8Y6U - chains 2 and C of the 11 polymer chains in the assembly; structure by electron microscopy, 3.97 A resolution.

# Chain 2
Molecule: Template promoter DNA
Source organism: Escherichia coli
Sequence (92 nucleotides; each row starts with the number of its first residue):
     2 TGCATCCGTG AGTCGAGGGT AATAAGGTAT TTGCTGGTAG AAGCTCAACG GACAATTTAT
    62 AATGGCTCAG ATTAAAAAAA CTAATAGGTT AC
Unresolved in the structure: 71-93

# Chain C
Protein: DNA-directed RNA polymerase subunit beta
Source organism: Escherichia coli K-12
Notes: EC 2.7.7.6
UniProtKB: P0A8V2 (RPOB_ECOLI); residue numbers follow UniProt; this construct covers 1-1342
Chain sequence (1342 residues; row label = number of the first residue in the row):
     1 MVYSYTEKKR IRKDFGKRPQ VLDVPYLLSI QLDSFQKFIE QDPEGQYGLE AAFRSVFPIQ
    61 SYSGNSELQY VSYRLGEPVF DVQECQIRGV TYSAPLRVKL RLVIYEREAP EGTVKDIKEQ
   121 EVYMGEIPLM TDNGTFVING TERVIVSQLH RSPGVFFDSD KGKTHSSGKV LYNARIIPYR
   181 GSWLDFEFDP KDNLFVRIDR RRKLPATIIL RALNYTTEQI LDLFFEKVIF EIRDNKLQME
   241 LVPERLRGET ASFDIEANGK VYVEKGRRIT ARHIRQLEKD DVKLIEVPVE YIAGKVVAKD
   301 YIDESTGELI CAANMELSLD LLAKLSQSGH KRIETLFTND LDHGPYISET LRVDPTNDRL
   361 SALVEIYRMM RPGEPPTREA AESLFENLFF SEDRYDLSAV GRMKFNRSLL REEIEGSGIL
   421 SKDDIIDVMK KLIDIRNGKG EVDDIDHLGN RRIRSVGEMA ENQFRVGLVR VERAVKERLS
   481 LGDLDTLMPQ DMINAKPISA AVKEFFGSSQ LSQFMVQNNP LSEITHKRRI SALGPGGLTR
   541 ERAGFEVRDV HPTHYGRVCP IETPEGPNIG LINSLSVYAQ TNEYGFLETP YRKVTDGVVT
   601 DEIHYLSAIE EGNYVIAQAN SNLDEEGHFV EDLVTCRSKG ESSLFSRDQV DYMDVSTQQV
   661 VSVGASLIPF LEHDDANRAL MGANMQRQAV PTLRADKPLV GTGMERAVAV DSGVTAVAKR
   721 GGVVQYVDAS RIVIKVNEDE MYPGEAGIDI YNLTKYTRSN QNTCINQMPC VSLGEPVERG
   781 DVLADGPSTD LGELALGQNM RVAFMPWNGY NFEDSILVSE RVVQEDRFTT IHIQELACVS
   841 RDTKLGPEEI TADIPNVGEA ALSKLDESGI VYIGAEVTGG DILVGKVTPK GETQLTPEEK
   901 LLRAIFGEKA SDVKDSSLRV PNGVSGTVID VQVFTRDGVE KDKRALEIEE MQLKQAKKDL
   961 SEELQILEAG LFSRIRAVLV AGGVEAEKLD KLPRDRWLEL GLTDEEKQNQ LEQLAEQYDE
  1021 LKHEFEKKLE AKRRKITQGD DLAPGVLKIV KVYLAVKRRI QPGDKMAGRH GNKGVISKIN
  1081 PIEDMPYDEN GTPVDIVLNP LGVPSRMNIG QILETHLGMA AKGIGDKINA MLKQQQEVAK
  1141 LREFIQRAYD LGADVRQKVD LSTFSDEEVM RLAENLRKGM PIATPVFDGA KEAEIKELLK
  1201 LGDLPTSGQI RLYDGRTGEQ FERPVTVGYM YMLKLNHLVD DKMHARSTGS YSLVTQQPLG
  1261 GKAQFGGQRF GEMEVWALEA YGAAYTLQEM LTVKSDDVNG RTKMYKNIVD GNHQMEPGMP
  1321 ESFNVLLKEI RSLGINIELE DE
Unresolved in the structure: 1-2
Differences from the reference sequence: engineered mutation Val516 (Asp in P0A8V2)
UniProt features mapped onto this chain:
  - modified residue (N6-acetyllysine): Lys1022, Lys1200

# How chain 2 and chain C interact
Pairs across the interface (15):
  DT6(2) with Arg202(C), salt bridge to the phosphate
  DC7(2) with Arg202(C), salt bridge to the phosphate
  DT14(2) with Arg1269(C), salt bridge to the phosphate; Gly1271(C), phosphate contact
  DC15(2) with Gln1268(C), phosphate contact; Arg1269(C), phosphate contact
  DG16(2) with Lys1262(C), phosphate contact
  DG18(2) with Phe514(C), sugar contact
  DA22(2) with Ala500(C), phosphate contact; Lys503(C), salt bridge to the phosphate
  DA23(2) with Arg470(C), hydrogen bond to the sugar; Lys496(C), phosphate contact; Pro497(C), phosphate contact
  DT24(2) with Asn494(C), sugar contact; Lys496(C), phosphate contact
Interface residues without a listed pair, chain 2 (11 interface residues in all): DA17, DG20
Interface residues without a listed pair, chain C (17 interface residues in all): Ser508, Asp1241, Ala1263, Gly1267, Glu1272

# In short
11 residues of chain 2 face 17 of chain C across their interface; the contacts include 1 hydrogen bond and 4
salt bridges. Among the polar pairs are DA23(2)-Arg470(C), DT6(2)-Arg202(C) and DC7(2)-Arg202(C).
Chain 2 is Template promoter DNA (Escherichia coli) and chain C is DNA-directed RNA polymerase subunit beta
(Escherichia coli K-12); the structure, Cryo-EM structure of E.coli transcription initiation complex with
transcription factor GcvA, was determined by electron microscopy.
